3VEC - chains B and C of the 3 polymer chains in the assembly; structure by X-ray diffraction, 2.60 A resolution.

== Chain B (and C) ==
Name: DypB
Organism: Rhodococcus jostii
Notes: EC 1.11.1.-; chain C of this document is another copy of the same molecule, construct and numbering; everything in this record applies to it too
UniProt: Q0SE24 (Q0SE24_RHOSR); numbering as in UniProt (aligned over 1-350)
Amino-acid sequence (353 residues; numbered -2 to 350; the number before each row is that of its first residue; numbers below 1 keep their minus sign (Gly-2 is residue -2)):
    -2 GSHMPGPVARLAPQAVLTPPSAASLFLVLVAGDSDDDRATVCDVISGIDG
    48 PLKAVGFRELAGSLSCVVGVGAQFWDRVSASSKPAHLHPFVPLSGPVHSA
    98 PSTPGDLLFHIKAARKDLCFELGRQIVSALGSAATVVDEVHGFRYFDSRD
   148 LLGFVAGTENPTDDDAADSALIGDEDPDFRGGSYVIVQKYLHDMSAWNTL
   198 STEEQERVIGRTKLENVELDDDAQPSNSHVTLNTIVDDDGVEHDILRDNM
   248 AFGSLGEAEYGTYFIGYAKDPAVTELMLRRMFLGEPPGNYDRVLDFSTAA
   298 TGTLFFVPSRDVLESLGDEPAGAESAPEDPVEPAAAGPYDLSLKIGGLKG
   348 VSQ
Unresolved in the structure: -2 to 5, 315-350
Sequence notes: expression tag (-2 to 0); engineered mutation Ala153 (Asp in Q0SE24)
Metal / ion sites: heme Fe near His226 (its only coordinating residue here)
Residues lining bound ligands: heme (HEM): Asp147, Leu149, Phe151, Val152, Ala153, Gly154, Thr155, Glu156, Asn157, Gln185, Tyr187, His189, Ile206, Arg208, Glu215, His226, Val227, Asn230, Thr231, Ile242, Arg244, Thr259, Phe261, Thr271, Met274, Leu275, Met278, Val290, Ser294
What the authors report for this chain:
  - mutagenesis - D153A: unchanged catalytic activity
  - mutagenesis - D153A/N246A (less than 30-fold), D153A: decreased catalytic activity
  - binding site for chloride ion: Arg244, Asn246
  - catalytic residues: Arg244
  - binding site for heme: Arg208, Arg244

== How chain B and chain C interact ==
Residue-residue contacts - 12 pairs, chain B then chain C:
  Arg146(B) with Leu211(C)
  Gly150(B) with Leu211(C)
  Ser198(B) with Glu200(C)
  Thr199(B) with Thr199(C); Glu200(C), hydrogen bond (backbone-side chain)
  Glu200(B) with Ser198(C); Thr199(C), hydrogen bond (side chain-backbone); Glu200(C)
  Leu211(B) with Arg146(C); Gly150(C); Lys210(C)
  Glu212(B) with Lys210(C), salt bridge
Interface residues without a listed pair, chain B (8 interface residues in all): Lys210

== Summary ==
The interface between chain B and chain C involves 8 residues on one side and 7 on the other; the contacts
include 2 hydrogen bonds and 1 salt bridge. Polar contacts include Glu212(B)-Lys210(C) and
Thr199(B)-Glu200(C). Bound to chain B: heme. From the paper: the catalytic residue Arg244(B); D153A/N246A and
D153A of chain B reduce catalytic activity.
Chain B and chain C are both DypB (Rhodococcus jostii); the structure, Rhodococcus jostii RHA1 DypB D153A
variant in complex with heme, was determined by X-ray diffraction together with 3VED, 3VEE, 3VEF and 3VEG from
the same study.
